Entry 3MOB (X-ray diffraction, 2.60 A resolution); this record covers chains L and H of the 3 polymer chains in the assembly.

Chain L:
Name: Anti-HIV-1 antibody 2F5 light chain
From: Homo sapiens
Notes: antibody fragment or engineered binder
Sequence (214 residues; each row starts with the number of its first residue):
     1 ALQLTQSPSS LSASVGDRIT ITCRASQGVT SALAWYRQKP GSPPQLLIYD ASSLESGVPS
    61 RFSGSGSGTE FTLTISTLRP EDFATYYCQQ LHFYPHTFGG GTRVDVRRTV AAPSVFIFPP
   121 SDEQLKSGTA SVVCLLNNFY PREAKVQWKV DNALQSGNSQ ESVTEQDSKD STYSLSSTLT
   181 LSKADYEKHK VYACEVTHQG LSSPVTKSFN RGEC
Disordered / not traced: 1
Disulfides: Cys23-Cys88, Cys134-Cys194

Chain H:
Name: Anti-HIV-1 antibody 2F5 heavy chain
From: Homo sapiens
Notes: antibody fragment or engineered binder
Sequence (237 residues; numbered 1 to 218 plus 19 insertion-coded residues; the number before each row is that of its first residue; a row labelled like 35A-35B holds insertion residues (35A, then the next letters in order)):
     1 RITLKESGPP LVKPTQTLTL TCSFSGFSLS DFGVG
35A-35B VG
    36 WIRQPPGKAL EWLAIIYSDD DKRYSPSLNT RLTITKDTSK NQVVLVM
82A-82C TRV
    83 SPVDTATYFC AHRRGPTT
100A-100N LFGVPIARGPVNAM
   101 DVWGQGITVT ISSTSTKGPS VFPLAPSSKS TSGGTAALGC LVKDYFPEPV TVSWNSGALT
   161 SGVHTFPAVL QSSGLYSLSS VVTVPSSSLG TQTYICNVNH KPSNTKVDKR VEPKSCDK
Disordered / not traced: 215-218
Disulfides: Cys22-Cys92, Cys140-Cys196

Interface between chain L and chain H:
Residue-residue contacts - 80 pairs, chain L then chain H:
  Thr30(L) with Arg100H(H), hydrogen bond
  Ala32(L) with Arg100H(H); Asn100L(H)
  Ala34(L) with Asn100L(H); Ala100M(H), hydrophobic
  Tyr36(L) with Ala100M(H); Met100N(H), hydrogen bond (side chain-backbone); Trp103(H)
  Gln38(L) with Gln39(H), hydrogen bond
  Pro43(L) with Phe91(H), hydrophobic; Gly104(H)
  Pro44(L) with Trp103(H), hydrophobic
  Leu46(L) with Ala100M(H), hydrophobic; Asp101(H)
  Tyr49(L) with Arg96(H); Gly100I(H); Pro100J(H), hydrophobic; Asn100L(H); Ala100M(H), hydrophobic
  Asp50(L) with Gly100I(H); Asn100L(H), hydrogen bond
  Glu55(L) with Arg96(H), salt bridge
  Tyr87(L) with Gln39(H), hydrogen bond; Lys43(H); Ala44(H); Leu45(H), hydrophobic
  Gln89(L) with Trp47(H); Met100N(H)
  Leu91(L) with Arg95(H); Val100K(H); Asn100L(H); Ala100M(H)
  His92(L) with Arg100H(H), hydrogen bond
  Tyr94(L) with Tyr52(H), hydrogen bond; Arg58(H)
  Pro95(L) with Trp47(H), hydrophobic; Pro61(H)
  His96(L) with Trp47(H); Arg95(H)
  Phe98(L) with Ile37(H), hydrophobic; Leu45(H); Trp103(H), hydrophobic
  Gly100(L) with Ala44(H)
  Phe116(L) with Lys129(H); Ser130(H); Ala137(H), hydrophobic
  Ile117(L) with Lys129(H), hydrogen bond (backbone-backbone); Lys214(H)
  Phe118(L) with Leu124(H), hydrophobic; Ala125(H); Ser130(H); Ala137(H)
  Pro119(L) with Lys214(H)
  Ser121(L) with Phe122(H); Pro123(H)
  Glu123(L) with Pro123(H); Lys209(H), salt bridge
  Gln124(L) with Phe122(H); Lys143(H)
  Thr129(L) with Lys143(H)
  Ser131(L) with Leu141(H); Lys143(H)
  Val133(L) with Leu124(H), hydrophobic
  Leu135(L) with Phe166(H), hydrophobic; Val181(H), hydrophobic
  Asn137(L) with His164(H), hydrogen bond; Thr183(H)
  Asn138(L) with His164(H), hydrogen bond
  Gln160(L) with Val169(H); Leu170(H); Gln171(H)
  Ser162(L) with Phe166(H); Pro167(H), hydrogen bond (side chain-backbone)
  Val163(L) with Pro167(H)
  Thr164(L) with Phe166(H)
  Ser174(L) with His164(H), hydrogen bond; Phe166(H)
  Leu175(L) with Phe166(H)
  Ser176(L) with Phe166(H)
  Ser208(L) with Lys129(H), hydrogen bond (backbone-side chain)
Interface residues without a listed pair, chain L (49 interface residues in all): Ser31, Leu33, Gly99, Ser114, Val115, Glu161, Lys207, Phe209
Interface residues without a listed pair, chain H (50 interface residues in all): Glu46, Ile50, Gln105, Thr131, Ser132, Thr135, Leu138, Thr165, Ser179

Overview:
49 residues of chain L face 50 of chain H across their interface; the contacts include 13 hydrogen bonds and 2
salt bridges. Polar contacts include Glu55(L)-Arg96(H), Glu123(L)-Lys209(H) and Thr30(L)-Arg100H(H).
Chain L is Anti-HIV-1 antibody 2F5 light chain and chain H is Anti-HIV-1 antibody 2F5 heavy chain, both from
Homo sapiens; the structure, Crystal structure of the neutralizing HIV antibody 2F5 Fab fragment
(recombinantly produced Fab) with 11 aa ..., was determined by X-ray diffraction.
